Entry 1JN9 (X-ray diffraction, 2.30 A resolution); this record covers chains C and D of the 4 polymer chains in the assembly.

# Chain C
Protein: Putative L-asparaginase
From: Escherichia coli
Notes: EC 3.5.1.1; fragment: N-terminus (residues 2-178)
UniProtKB: P37595 (ASGX_ECOLI); residue numbers follow UniProt; this construct covers 2-178
Amino-acid sequence (177 residues; numbered 2 to 178; the number before each row is that of its first residue):
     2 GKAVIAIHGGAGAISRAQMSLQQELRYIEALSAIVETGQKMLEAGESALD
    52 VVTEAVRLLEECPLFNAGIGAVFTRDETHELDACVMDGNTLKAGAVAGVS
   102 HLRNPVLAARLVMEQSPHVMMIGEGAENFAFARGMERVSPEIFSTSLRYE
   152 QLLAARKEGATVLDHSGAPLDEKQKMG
Disordered / not traced: 159-178
Construct notes: modified residue (63)
Modified positions: C63 (s,s-(2-hydroxyethyl)thiocysteine; CME)
Curated features (UniProtKB/Swiss-Prot):
  - site: G178 (Cleavage)
Metal / ion sites: Na+: L60, E61, C63, F66, A68, I70; Ca2+: E125 (shared with 1 residue of chain A)

# Chain D
Protein: Putative L-asparaginase
From: Escherichia coli
Notes: EC 3.5.1.1; fragment: C-terminus (residues 179-321)
UniProtKB: P37595 (ASGX_ECOLI); residues 179-321 here = UniProt positions 179-321
Amino-acid sequence (143 residues; each row starts with the number of its first residue):
   179 TVGAVALDLDGNLAAATSTGGMTNKLPGRVGDSPLVGAGCYANNASVAVS
   229 CTGTGEVFIRALAAYDIAALMDYGGLSLAEACERVVMEKLPALGGSGGLI
   279 AIDHEGNVALPFNTEGMYRAWGYAGDTPTTGIYREKGDTVATQ
Disordered / not traced: 314-321
Curated features (UniProtKB/Swiss-Prot):
  - active site: T179 (Nucleophile)
  - binding site (substrate): R207 to D210, T230 to G233
  - mutagenesis: T179 (T179A: Catalytically inactive)
Metal / ion sites: Ca2+: D188 (shared with 1 residue of chain B)
Reported in the primary citation:
  - catalytic residues: T179
  - binding site for chloride ion: R262, E293

# Chain C / chain D interface
Contacting residue pairs (169; chain C residue first):
  G2(C) with L187(D)
  K3(C) with L185(D); G284(D); Y301(D)
  A4(C) with L185(D); D186(D); L187(D), hydrophobic; Y301(D); A302(D), hydrogen bond (backbone-backbone)
  V5(C) with A184(D); L185(D), hydrogen bond (backbone-backbone); I280(D); G284(D); G300(D); Y301(D), hydrophobic
  I6(C) with V183(D); I280(D), hydrophobic; W299(D); G300(D), hydrogen bond (backbone-backbone)
  A7(C) with A182(D); V183(D), hydrogen bond (backbone-backbone); I278(D); I280(D); A298(D); W299(D), hydrophobic
  I8(C) with G181(D); A182(D), hydrophobic; I278(D); R297(D); A298(D), hydrogen bond (backbone-backbone)
  H9(C) with T179(D); V180(D); G181(D), hydrogen bond (backbone-backbone); S228(D); C229(D); T230(D); I278(D); Y296(D)
  G10(C) with T179(D); Y296(D), hydrogen bond (backbone-backbone)
  G11(C) with T179(D), hydrogen bond (backbone-backbone); T230(D); M295(D); Y296(D), hydrogen bond (backbone-backbone)
  A12(C) with T230(D), hydrogen bond (backbone-side chain); G276(D); T292(D); G294(D); M295(D), hydrophobic
  G13(C) with T292(D); E293(D), hydrogen bond (backbone-backbone); G294(D), hydrogen bond (backbone-backbone)
  A14(C) with E293(D)
  I15(C) with E293(D); G294(D); Y296(D), hydrophobic; I310(D), hydrophobic; Y311(D)
  S16(C) with E293(D), hydrogen bond; Y311(D)
  R17(C) with Y311(D)
  M20(C) with Y296(D); Y311(D)
  E25(C) with Y311(D), hydrogen bond
  Y28(C) with Y296(D), hydrophobic; I310(D), hydrophobic
  I29(C) with T308(D); I310(D), hydrophobic
  L32(C) with R297(D); G309(D)
  V36(C) with A298(D), hydrophobic; W299(D); P306(D), hydrophobic
  E37(C) with P306(D)
  Q40(C) with G300(D); Y301(D); D304(D); P306(D)
  L43(C) with L185(D); D186(D); L187(D)
  E44(C) with A302(D); G303(D), hydrogen bond (side chain-backbone)
  E47(C) with D186(D)
  S48(C) with D186(D)
  A49(C) with A184(D); D186(D), hydrogen bond (backbone-side chain); N190(D); L191(D); A192(D), hydrophobic
  L50(C) with A192(D)
  V53(C) with A182(D); V183(D), hydrophobic; A184(D); A192(D); A194(D)
  A56(C) with A182(D), hydrophobic
  V57(C) with G181(D); A182(D); A194(D), hydrophobic; S196(D)
  L60(C) with V180(D), hydrophobic; G181(D)
  E61(C) with S196(D), hydrogen bond
  F66(C) with V180(D), hydrophobic; Y296(D), hydrophobic
  N67(C) with T179(D), hydrogen bond (backbone-backbone); T197(D); G198(D), hydrogen bond (backbone-backbone); G199(D), hydrogen bond (side chain-backbone)
  A68(C) with V180(D), hydrophobic; S196(D); G198(D)
  A72(C) with G198(D)
  V73(C) with G198(D); G199(D); M200(D); T201(D)
  F74(C) with M200(D); T201(D); N202(D), hydrogen bond (backbone-backbone)
  T75(C) with N202(D); K203(D)
  R76(C) with N202(D); K203(D), hydrogen bond (backbone-backbone); L204(D); P205(D)
  D77(C) with P205(D)
  E81(C) with G198(D); K203(D), salt bridge; P205(D); G206(D), hydrogen bond (side chain-backbone)
  L82(C) with T197(D); G198(D)
  D83(C) with S196(D); T197(D), hydrogen bond (backbone-backbone); P212(D)
  A84(C) with T195(D); S196(D); P212(D)
  C85(C) with A194(D); T195(D), hydrogen bond (backbone-backbone); S211(D); P212(D), hydrophobic; V214(D), hydrophobic; C218(D), hydrophobic
  V86(C) with A193(D)
  M87(C) with A192(D); A193(D), hydrogen bond (backbone-backbone); V214(D), hydrophobic; Y219(D), hydrophobic; A220(D), hydrogen bond (side chain-backbone)
  D88(C) with L191(D)
  G89(C) with L191(D), hydrogen bond (backbone-backbone); A220(D); N221(D); N222(D), hydrogen bond (backbone-backbone)
  N90(C) with N190(D); N222(D)
  L92(C) with A220(D); N221(D)
  A94(C) with V214(D), hydrophobic
  A96(C) with P212(D)
  V97(C) with P212(D)
  M121(C) with L213(D), hydrophobic
  Q152(C) with T201(D)
  L153(C) with T201(D); N202(D)
  A156(C) with T201(D)
Also at the interface, not in a pair above, chain C (70 interface residues in all): S33, G46, V52, A98, P106, V107, V120, R157
Also at the interface, not in a pair above, chain D (67 interface residues in all): R207, V208, G275, E283, V286, L288, T305

# Summary
70 residues of chain C face 67 of chain D across their interface, with 29 hydrogen bonds and 1 salt bridge.
Among the polar pairs are E81(C)-K203(D), A12(C)-T230(D) and S16(C)-E293(D). From the paper: the catalytic
residue T179(D); a binding site for chloride ion at R262(D) and E293(D).
Chain C is Putative L-asparaginase and chain D is Putative L-asparaginase, both from Escherichia coli; the
structure, Structure of Putative Asparaginase Encoded by Escherichia coli ybiK Gene, was determined by X-ray
diffraction (same publication as 1K2X and 2ZAK).
